7FLY - chains A and B; structure by X-ray diffraction, 1.55 A resolution.

Chain A:
Protein: Pre-mRNA-splicing factor 8
Organism: Saccharomyces cerevisiae S288C
UniProtKB: P33334 (PRP8_YEAST); numbering as in UniProt (aligned over 1836-2090)
Chain sequence (258 residues; each row starts with the number of its first residue):
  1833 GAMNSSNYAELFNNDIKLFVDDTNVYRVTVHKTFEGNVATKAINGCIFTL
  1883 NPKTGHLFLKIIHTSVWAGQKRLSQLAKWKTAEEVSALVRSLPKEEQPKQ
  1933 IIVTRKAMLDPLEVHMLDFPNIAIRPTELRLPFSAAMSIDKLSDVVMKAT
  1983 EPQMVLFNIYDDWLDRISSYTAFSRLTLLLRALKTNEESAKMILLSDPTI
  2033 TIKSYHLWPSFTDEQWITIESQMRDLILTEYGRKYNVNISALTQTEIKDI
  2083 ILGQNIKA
Not modelled in the structure: 2070-2090
Sequence notes: expression tag (1833-1835)
Residues lining bound ligands:
  - piperidine-4-carboxamide (V5Y), molecule 1: Asn1845, Asn1846, Asp1847, Ile1848, Asn1883, Lys1885, Thr1886
  - piperidine-4-carboxamide (V5Y), molecule 2: Tyr1858, Thr1872, Lys1873, Ala1874, Trp1899, Leu1905

Chain B:
Protein: A1 cistron-splicing factor AAR2
Organism: Saccharomyces cerevisiae S288C
UniProtKB: P32357 (AAR2_YEAST); aligned to UniProt positions 1-317 over residues 1-317
Chain sequence (308 residues; each row starts with the number of its first residue; note: 13 numbers in that range are skipped by the numbering (no residue carries them; nothing is unmodelled there); numbers below 1 keep their minus sign (Gly-3 is residue -3)):
    -3 GAMAMNTVPFTSAPIEVTIGIDQYSFNVKENQPFHGIKDIPIGHVHVIHF
    47 QHADNSSMRYGYWFDCRMGNFYIQYDPKDGLYKMMEERDGAKFENIVHNF
    97 KERQMMVSYPKIDEDDTWYNLTEFVQMDKIRKIVRKDENQFSYVDSSMTT
   147 VQENEL
   166 SSSSSDPAHSLNYTVINFKSREAIRPGHEMEDFLDKSYYLNTVMLQGIFK
   216 NSSNYFGELQFAFLNAMFFGNYGSSLQWHAMIELICSSATVPKHMLDKLD
   266 EILYYQIKTLPEQYSDILLNERVWNICLYSSFQKNSLHNTEKIMENKYPE
   316 LL
Not modelled in the structure: -3 to 0, 166-169
Sequence notes: expression tag (-3 to 0); conflict Ser166 (Leu153 in P32357), Ser167 (Lys154 in P32357), Ser170 (Asp in P32357)
Swiss-Prot annotation at these positions:
  - region: Leu261 to Ile282 (Leucine-zipper)
  - modified residue: Ser253 (Phosphoserine), Thr274 (Phosphothreonine)

How chain A and chain B interact:
Residue-residue contacts - 17 pairs, chain A then chain B:
  Gln1907(A) with Met195(B); Leu199(B)
  Leu1908(A) with Met195(B), hydrophobic
  Trp1911(A) with Glu194(B); Met195(B); Phe198(B), hydrophobic
  Asp1942(A) with Lys184(B), salt bridge; Phe198(B)
  Glu1945(A) with Lys184(B), salt bridge
  Val1946(A) with Ile189(B), hydrophobic; Glu194(B); Phe198(B), hydrophobic
  His1947(A) with Glu194(B)
  Leu1949(A) with Lys184(B); Ser185(B); Arg186(B)
  Asp1950(A) with Arg186(B), salt bridge

Overview:
9 residues of chain A face 8 of chain B across their interface; the contacts include 3 salt bridges. Polar
contacts include Asp1942(A)-Lys184(B), Glu1945(A)-Lys184(B) and Asp1950(A)-Arg186(B). Bound to chain A:
piperidine-4-carboxamide.
Here chain A is Pre-mRNA-splicing factor 8 and chain B is A1 cistron-splicing factor AAR2, both from
Saccharomyces cerevisiae S288C. Entry 7FLY (PanDDA analysis group deposition -- Aar2/RNaseH in complex with
fragment P05G10 from the F2X-Universal Library) was determined by X-ray diffraction, deposited together with
5ST0, 5ST1, 5ST2, 5ST3, 5ST4, 5ST5 and 248 further entries.
